8BQP - chain A; structure by X-ray diffraction, 1.24 A resolution.

== Chain A ==
Name: Lysozyme C
Source organism: Gallus gallus
Notes: EC 3.2.1.17
UniProtKB: P00698 (LYSC_CHICK); residues 1-129 here correspond to UniProt positions 19-147 (UniProt number = residue number + 18)
Amino-acid sequence (129 residues; each row starts with the number of its first residue):
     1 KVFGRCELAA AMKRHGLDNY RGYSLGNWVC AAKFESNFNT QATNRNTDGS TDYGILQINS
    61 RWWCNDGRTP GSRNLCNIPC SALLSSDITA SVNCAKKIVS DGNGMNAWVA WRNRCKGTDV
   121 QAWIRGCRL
Swiss-Prot annotation at these positions:
  - active site: E35, D52
  - binding site (substrate): D101
Disulfide bonds: C6-C127, C30-C115, C64-C80, C76-C94
Ligand contacts: Mn-Mo(6)-O(24)-C(10) cluster (U7U): R14, H15, T89

== Overview ==
Bound to chain A: Mn-Mo(6)-O(24)-C(10) cluster. Curated annotation (UniProt) lists active-site residues E35
and D52 and substrate-binding residue D101.
Chain A is Lysozyme C (Gallus gallus); the structure, Hen Egg-White Lysozyme (HEWL) complexed with
methyl-functionalised Anderson-Evans polyoxometalate, was determined by X-ray diffraction (same publication as
8BQQ, 8BQR and 8BQT).
